PDB entry 4RVF | X-ray diffraction, 2.70 A resolution | chain A

== Chain A ==
Protein: D-mycarose 3-C-methyltransferase
Organism: Streptomyces argillaceus
Reference sequence: Q194Q4 (Q194Q4_STRAA); aligned to UniProt positions 1-420 over residues 1-420 (the alignment contains insertions or deletions, so no single offset holds)
Amino-acid sequence (426 residues; numbered 1 to 426; the number before each row is that of its first residue):
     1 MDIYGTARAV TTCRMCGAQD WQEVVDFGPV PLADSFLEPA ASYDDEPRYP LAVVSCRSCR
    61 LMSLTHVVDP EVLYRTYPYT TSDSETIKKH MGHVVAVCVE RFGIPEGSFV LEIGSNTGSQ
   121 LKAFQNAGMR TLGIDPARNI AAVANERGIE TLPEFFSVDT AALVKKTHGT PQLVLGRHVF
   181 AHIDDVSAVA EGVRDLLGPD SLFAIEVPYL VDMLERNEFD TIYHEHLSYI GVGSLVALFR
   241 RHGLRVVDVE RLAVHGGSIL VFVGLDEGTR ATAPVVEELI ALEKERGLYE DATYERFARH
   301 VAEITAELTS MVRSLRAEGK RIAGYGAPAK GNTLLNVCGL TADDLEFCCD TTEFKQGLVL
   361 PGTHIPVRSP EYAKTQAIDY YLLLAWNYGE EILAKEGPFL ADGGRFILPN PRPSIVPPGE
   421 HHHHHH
Unresolved in the structure: 1-5, 424-426
Construct notes: conflict Arg14 (Pro in Q194Q4), Arg57 (Ala in Q194Q4), Cys98 (Arg99 in Q194Q4), Val99 (Pro100 in Q194Q4), Glu100 (Ser101 in Q194Q4), Arg101 (Ala102 in Q194Q4), Phe102 (Ser103 in Q194Q4), Gly103 (Ala104 in Q194Q4), Ile104 (Ser105 in Q194Q4); expression tag (421-426)
Modified / non-standard residues: Cys349 (s-hydroxycysteine; CSO)
Ion coordination: Zn2+: Cys13, Cys16, Cys56, Cys59
Residues lining bound ligands: thymidine-5'-diphosphate (TYD): His255, Tyr325, Gly326, Ala327, Pro328, Ala329, Lys330, Cys349, Asp350, Thr351, Thr352, Lys355, Ala385, Asn387, Tyr388, Glu391, Ile392, Lys395
From the paper describing this entry:
  - conformationally variable residues (side-chain flip): Tyr79
  - catalytic residues: Glu225, His226 (proposed by the authors, not directly observed)
  - mutagenesis - Y79A (7-8-fold), Y79F (7-8-fold): decreased catalytic activity

== Overview ==
Bound to chain A: thymidine-5'-diphosphate. The Zn2+ site is built by Cys13, Cys16, Cys56 and Cys59. From the
paper: catalytic residues Glu225 and His226; Y79A and Y79F reduce catalytic activity.
Chain A is D-mycarose 3-C-methyltransferase (Streptomyces argillaceus); the structure, Crystal structure of
MtmC in complex with TDP, was determined by X-ray diffraction together with 4RV9, 4RVD and 4RVG from the same
study.
